5H7G - chains A and D of the 4 polymer chains in the assembly; structure by X-ray diffraction, 1.85 A resolution.

Chain A:
Protein: B-cell lymphoma 6 protein
From: Homo sapiens
UniProtKB: P41182 (BCL6_HUMAN); residue numbers follow UniProt; this construct covers 5-129
Amino-acid sequence (141 residues; row label = number of the first residue in the row; numbers below 1 keep their minus sign (Leu-11 is residue -11)):
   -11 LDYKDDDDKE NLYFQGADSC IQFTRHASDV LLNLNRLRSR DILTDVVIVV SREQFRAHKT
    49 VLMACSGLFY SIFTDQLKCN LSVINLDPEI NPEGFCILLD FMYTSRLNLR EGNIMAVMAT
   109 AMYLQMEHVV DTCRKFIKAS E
Disordered / not traced: -11 to 6, 129
Differences from the reference sequence: expression tag (-11 to 4)
UniProt features mapped onto this chain:
  - mutagenesis: Asn21 (N21K: Abolishes interaction with NCOR2 and HDAC2, no effect on interaction with CTBP1 and transcriptional autoinhibition; when associated with A-116 and 376-Q--Q-379), Ser59 (S59A: Abolished ubiquitination by the SCF(FBXL17) complex), His116 (H116A: Abolishes interaction with NCOR2 and HDAC2, no effect on interaction with CTBP1 and transcriptional autoinhibition; when associated with K-21 and 376-Q--Q-379)

Chain D:
Protein: F1324 peptide
Amino-acid sequence (13 residues; row label = number of the first residue in the row):
   801 LWYTDIRMSW RVP

Chain A / chain D interface:
Contacting residue pairs (17):
  Met51(A) - Trp810(D)  hydrogen bond (backbone-side chain)
  Met51(A) - Val812(D)
  Ala52(A) - Met808(D)
  Ala52(A) - Trp810(D)
  Cys53(A) - Trp810(D)
  Ser54(A) - Trp810(D)
  Gly55(A) - Trp810(D)
  Tyr58(A) - Trp810(D)  hydrophobic
  Tyr58(A) - Pro813(D)
  Met114(A) - Ser809(D)
  Glu115(A) - Ser809(D)  hydrogen bond (backbone-side chain)
  His116(A) - Ile806(D)
  His116(A) - Arg807(D)
  His116(A) - Met808(D)
  His116(A) - Ser809(D)  hydrogen bond (backbone-side chain)
  Asp119(A) - Ile806(D)
  Thr120(A) - Ile806(D)
Interface residues without a listed pair, chain A (12 interface residues in all): Gln113

Overview:
12 residues of chain A face 7 of chain D across their interface; the contacts include 3 hydrogen bonds. Among
the polar pairs are Met51(A)-Trp810(D), Glu115(A)-Ser809(D) and His116(A)-Ser809(D). From UniProt: 3
mutagenesis sites on chain A.
Chain A is B-cell lymphoma 6 protein (Homo sapiens) and chain D is F1324 peptide; the structure, Crystal
structure of the BCL6 BTB domain in complex with F1324, was determined by X-ray diffraction together with 5H7H
from the same study.
